PDB entry 2VE7 | X-ray diffraction, 2.88 A resolution | chains A and C

== Chain A ==
Name: Kinetochore protein HEC1, kinetochore protein SPC25
From: Homo sapiens
Notes: fragment: chimera of ndc80 residues 80-286 with spc25 residues 118-224
UniProt: chimeric construct of O14777, Q9HBM1: residues 80-286 from O14777 (KNTC2_HUMAN) positions 80-286 (same numbers); residues 1118-1224 from Q9HBM1 positions 118-224 (UniProt number = residue number - 1000)
Sequence (315 residues; each row starts with the number of its first residue; note: 831 numbers in that range are skipped by the numbering (no residue carries them; nothing is unmodelled there)):
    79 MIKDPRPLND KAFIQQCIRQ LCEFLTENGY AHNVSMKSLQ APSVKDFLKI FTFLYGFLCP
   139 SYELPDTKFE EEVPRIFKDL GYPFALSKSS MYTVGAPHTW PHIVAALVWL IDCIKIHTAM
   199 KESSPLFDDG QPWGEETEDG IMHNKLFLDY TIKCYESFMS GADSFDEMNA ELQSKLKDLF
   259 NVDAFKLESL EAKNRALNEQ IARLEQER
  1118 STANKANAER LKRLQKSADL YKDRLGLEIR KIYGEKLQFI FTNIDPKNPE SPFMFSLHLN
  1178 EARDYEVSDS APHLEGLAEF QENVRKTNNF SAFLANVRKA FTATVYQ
Disordered / not traced: 203-211, 1148-1157, 1162-1164, 1171-1214, 1222-1224
Differences from the reference sequence: expression tag (79); conflict Gln1224 (Asn224 in Q9HBM1)
Swiss-Prot annotation at these positions:
  - modified residue (Phosphoserine): Ser165, Ser242
Residues lining bound ligands: phenol (IPH): Tyr228, Cys232, Phe243, Asn247
What the authors report for this chain:
  - mutagenesis - K89A (>6-fold), K89E (30- to 40-fold), K115A, K123A, K166A (>6-fold), K166E (30- to 40-fold), H176A: decreased binding to microtubule

== Chain C ==
Name: Kinetochore protein NUF2, kinetochore protein SPC24
From: Homo sapiens
Notes: fragment: chimera of nuf2 residues 1-169 with spc24 residues 122-197
UniProt: chimeric construct of Q9BZD4, Q8NBT2: residues 1-169 from Q9BZD4 (NUF2_HUMAN) positions 1-169 (same numbers); residues 1122-1197 from Q8NBT2 positions 122-197 (UniProt number = residue number - 1000)
Sequence (250 residues; row label = number of the first residue in the row; note: 952 numbers in that range are skipped by the numbering (no residue carries them; nothing is unmodelled there); numbers below 1 keep their minus sign (Gly-4 is residue -4)):
    -4 GPLGSMETLS FPRYNVAEIV IHIRNKILTG ADGKNLTKND LYPNPKPEVL HMIYMRALQI
    56 VYGIRLEHFY MMPVNSGVMY PHLMEGFLPF SNLVTHLDSF LPICRVNDFE TADILCPKAK
   116 RTSRFLSGII NFIHFREACR ETYMEFLWQY KSSADKMQQL NAAHQEALMK LERL
  1122 EKEVDEDTTV TIPSAVYVAQ LYHQVSKIEW EYECEPGMVK GIHHGPSVAQ PIHLDSTQLS
  1182 RKFISDYLWS LVDTEW
Disordered / not traced: -4 to 3, 168-169, 1122-1132, 1165-1170, 1194-1197
Differences from the reference sequence: expression tag (-4 to 0); conflict Glu1152 (Asp152 in Q8NBT2); engineered mutation Gly72 (Glu in Q9BZD4)
Swiss-Prot annotation at these positions:
  - modified residue: Met1 (N-acetylmethionine)
Residues lining bound ligands: phenol (IPH): Ala133, Cys134, Thr137
What the authors report for this chain:
  - contacts within the chain: Asp108-Arg116 (salt bridge)
  - mutagenesis - K29A, N39A, K115A (>6-fold), K115E (30- to 40-fold): decreased binding to microtubule
  - mutagenesis - E72G: unchanged binding to microtubules

== Interface between chain A and chain C ==
Residue-residue contacts - 130 pairs, chain A then chain C:
  Met79(A) with His77(C)
  Pro83(A) with Tyr75(C), hydrogen bond (backbone-side chain)
  Arg84(A) with Tyr75(C)
  Pro85(A) with Tyr75(C)
  Phe91(A) with Met74(C), hydrophobic; Tyr75(C)
  Gln98(A) with Met74(C)
  Tyr133(A) with Leu110(C)
  Leu136(A) with Thr106(C)
  Cys137(A) with Thr106(C), hydrogen bond
  Asp157(A) with Leu110(C); Cys111(C)
  Leu158(A) with Gly81(C); Phe82(C); Leu110(C), hydrophobic
  Pro161(A) with Leu78(C)
  Phe162(A) with Leu78(C), hydrophobic
  Val186(A) with Met74(C), hydrophobic
  Trp187(A) with Leu78(C), hydrogen bond (side chain-backbone); Met79(C), hydrogen bond
  Asp190(A) with Val73(C); Met74(C), hydrogen bond (side chain-backbone)
  Cys191(A) with Phe82(C), hydrophobic
  Lys193(A) with Gly72(C), hydrogen bond (side chain-backbone)
  Ile194(A) with Met67(C), hydrophobic; Met79(C), hydrophobic; Phe82(C), hydrophobic
  His195(A) with Ser86(C), hydrogen bond
  Met198(A) with Met66(C); Pro68(C); Ser86(C); Asn87(C)
  Gly212(A) with Tyr57(C); Gly58(C)
  Glu214(A) with Gly58(C)
  Thr215(A) with Ile55(C), hydrogen bond (side chain-backbone)
  Glu216(A) with Arg51(C), salt bridge; Gln54(C); Ile55(C)
  Asp217(A) with Arg131(C), salt bridge; Arg135(C)
  Gly218(A) with Met139(C)
  Ile219(A) with Arg131(C); Arg135(C); Tyr138(C), hydrophobic
  Met220(A) with Tyr138(C), hydrogen bond (backbone-side chain); Leu142(C), hydrophobic
  His221(A) with Tyr138(C), hydrogen bond (backbone-side chain)
  Asn222(A) with Val56(C), hydrogen bond (side chain-backbone); Tyr57(C)
  Phe225(A) with Arg131(C); Cys134(C); Arg135(C); Tyr138(C), hydrophobic
  Leu226(A) with Val56(C); Tyr57(C), hydrophobic
  Tyr228(A) with Cys134(C); Thr137(C), hydrogen bond
  Thr229(A) with Phe127(C); Arg131(C); Cys134(C)
  Ile230(A) with Ile98(C), hydrophobic
  Cys232(A) with Phe130(C), hydrophobic; Cys134(C), hydrophobic
  Tyr233(A) with Ile98(C); Asn126(C); Phe127(C), hydrophobic; Phe130(C), hydrophobic
  Glu234(A) with Arg100(C), salt bridge
  Phe236(A) with Leu4(C); Phe130(C), hydrophobic
  Met237(A) with Leu4(C), hydrophobic; Ser5(C); Arg100(C)
  Phe243(A) with Phe130(C), hydrophobic
  Leu250(A) with Phe141(C), hydrophobic
  Gln251(A) with Phe141(C); Tyr145(C)
  Leu254(A) with Phe141(C); Leu142(C), hydrophobic; Tyr145(C), hydrophobic
  Lys255(A) with Tyr145(C)
  Phe258(A) with Leu142(C), hydrophobic; Tyr145(C), hydrophobic; Lys146(C)
  Val260(A) with Tyr145(C); Ser148(C); Ala149(C), hydrophobic
  Leu265(A) with Ser148(C); Lys151(C); Met152(C)
  Leu268(A) with Leu155(C); Asn156(C)
  Glu269(A) with Leu155(C)
  Asn272(A) with Leu155(C); His159(C)
  Leu275(A) with Ala162(C)
  Asn276(A) with Ala162(C)
  Gln278(A) with Leu166(C)
  Ile279(A) with Leu166(C), hydrophobic
  Leu1131(A) with Ala1136(C)
  Ser1134(A) with Tyr1153(C), hydrogen bond
  Leu1137(A) with Trp1151(C)
  Tyr1138(A) with Tyr1143(C), hydrophobic; His1144(C); Ser1147(C); Ile1149(C), hydrogen bond (side chain-backbone); Glu1150(C); Trp1151(C)
  Asp1140(A) with Arg1182(C), salt bridge
  Arg1141(A) with Trp1151(C); Val1160(C); Ser1186(C), hydrogen bond (backbone-side chain); Leu1189(C)
  Leu1142(A) with Ser1147(C); Ser1186(C); Leu1189(C), hydrophobic; Trp1190(C), hydrogen bond (backbone-side chain)
  Leu1144(A) with Tyr1143(C), hydrogen bond (backbone-side chain); Trp1190(C), hydrophobic
  Glu1145(A) with Tyr1143(C)
  Ile1146(A) with Val1139(C); Tyr1143(C), hydrogen bond (backbone-side chain)
  Asn1160(A) with Arg1182(C); Lys1183(C); Ser1186(C), hydrogen bond
  Ile1161(A) with Lys1183(C)
  Arg1215(A) with Ser1186(C); Asp1187(C), salt bridge; Trp1190(C)
Also at the interface, not in a pair above, chain A (80 interface residues in all): Gly159, Leu224, Asn247, Asn259, Lys264, Lys271, Leu282, Ala1135, Lys1139, Gly1143, Asn1165
Also at the interface, not in a pair above, chain C (78 interface residues in all): Phe6, Ser71, Leu83, Phe85, Thr90, Ala158, Leu163, Ala1140, Leu1142, Cys1155, Met1159, Lys1161, Ile1185
The authors on this interface:
  - pairs named by the authors: Trp187(A)-Leu78(C) (hydrogen bond)

== Overview ==
80 residues of chain A and 78 residues of chain C are in contact; the contacts include 19 hydrogen bonds and 5
salt bridges. Polar pairs include Glu216(A)-Arg51(C), Asp217(A)-Arg131(C) and Glu234(A)-Arg100(C). The authors
report a hydrogen bond between Trp187(A) and Leu78(C). The paper reports that K89A, K89E and K115A of chain A,
among others, reduce binding to microtubule; contacts within the chain involving Asp108(C) and Arg116(C); 12
substitutions were tested in all.
Here chain A is Kinetochore protein HEC1, kinetochore protein SPC25 and chain C is Kinetochore protein NUF2,
kinetochore protein SPC24, both from Homo sapiens. Entry 2VE7 (Crystal structure of a bonsai version of the
human Ndc80 complex) was determined by X-ray diffraction.
